Entry 1JD5 (X-ray diffraction, 1.90 A resolution); this record covers chains A and B.

Chain A:
Name: Apoptosis 1 inhibitor
Organism: Drosophila melanogaster
UniProt: Q24306 (IAP1_DROME); residue numbers follow UniProt; this construct covers 201-324
Sequence (124 residues; numbered 201 to 324; the number before each row is that of its first residue):
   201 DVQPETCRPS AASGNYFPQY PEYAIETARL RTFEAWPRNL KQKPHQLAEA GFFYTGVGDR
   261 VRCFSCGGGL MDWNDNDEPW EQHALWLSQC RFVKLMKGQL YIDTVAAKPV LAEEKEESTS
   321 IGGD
Disordered / not traced: 201-213, 319-324
Bound ions: Zn2+: C263, C266, H283, C290
UniProt features mapped onto this chain:
  - binding site (Zn(2+)): C263, C266, H283, C290
Reported in the primary citation:
  - conformationally variable residues (order/disorder transition): V310 to E316
  - contacts within the chain: N274-D277 (backbone contact), Q282-E314 (hydrogen bond), W286-E314 (hydrogen bond)
  - specificity-determining residues: G268, G269, M271 (proposed by the authors, not directly observed)
  - Zn2+ coordination: C263, C266, H283, C290

Chain B:
Name: cell death protein GRIM
UniProt: Q24570 (GRIM_DROME); residues 1-10 here correspond to UniProt positions 2-11 (UniProt number = residue number + 1)
Sequence (10 residues; row label = number of the first residue in the row):
     1 AIAYFIPDQA
Disordered / not traced: 9-10
Reported in the primary citation:
  - contacts within the chain: F5-P7, A3-I6

Chain A / chain B interface:
Residue-residue contacts - 27 pairs, chain A then chain B:
  T255(A) - Y4(B)  hydrogen bond
  R260(A) - Y4(B)
  V261(A) - Y4(B)
  R262(A) - Y4(B)
  C266(A) - P7(B)
  G267(A) - F5(B)
  G268(A) - F5(B)
  G268(A) - P7(B)
  G269(A) - A3(B)
  G269(A) - Y4(B)  hydrogen bond (backbone-backbone)
  G269(A) - F5(B)  hydrogen bond (backbone-backbone)
  L270(A) - I2(B)
  L270(A) - A3(B)  hydrophobic
  L270(A) - Y4(B)
  M271(A) - A1(B)
  M271(A) - I2(B)  hydrogen bond (backbone-backbone)
  M271(A) - Y4(B)  hydrophobic
  D272(A) - A1(B)
  D272(A) - I2(B)
  W273(A) - A1(B)  hydrophobic
  N274(A) - A1(B)
  D277(A) - A1(B)  hydrogen bond (side chain-backbone)
  Q282(A) - A1(B)  hydrogen bond (side chain-backbone)
  W286(A) - A1(B)  hydrogen bond (side chain-backbone)
  W286(A) - A3(B)  hydrophobic
  L287(A) - P7(B)
  E314(A) - A1(B)
Also at the interface, not in a pair above, chain B (7 interface residues in all): I6
The authors on this interface:
  - residue pairs: W273(A)-A1(B), D277(A)-A1(B), Q282(A)-A1(B), W286(A)-A1(B) (hydrogen bond), L287(A)-P7(B), L287(A)-I6(B), E314(A)-A1(B) (hydrogen bond)
  - interface residues, chain A: C266(A), G267(A), G268(A), G269(A), D277(A), W286(A), L287(A), E314(A)

Summary:
The interface between chain A and chain B involves 18 residues on one side and 7 on the other, with 7 hydrogen
bonds. Polar contacts include T255(A)-Y4(B), D277(A)-A1(B) and Q282(A)-A1(B). The paper describes contacts
between W273(A) and A1(B), D277(A) and A1(B) and Q282(A) and A1(B) among others; hydrogen bonds between
W286(A) and A1(B) and E314(A) and A1(B). From the paper: interface residues C266(A), G267(A) and G268(A) among
others; Zn2+ coordination by C263(A), C266(A) and H283(A) among others.
Chain A is Apoptosis 1 inhibitor (Drosophila melanogaster) and chain B is cell death protein GRIM; the
structure, Crystal Structure of DIAP1-BIR2/GRIM, was determined by X-ray diffraction, deposited together with
1JD4 and 1JD6.
